Entry 3TUI (X-ray diffraction, 2.90 A resolution); this record covers chains A and C of the 4 polymer chains in the assembly.

Chain A:
Molecule: D-methionine transport system permease protein metI
Organism: Escherichia coli
UniProtKB: P31547 (METI_ECOLI); residues 1-217 here = UniProt positions 1-217
Amino-acid sequence (217 residues; each row starts with the number of its first residue):
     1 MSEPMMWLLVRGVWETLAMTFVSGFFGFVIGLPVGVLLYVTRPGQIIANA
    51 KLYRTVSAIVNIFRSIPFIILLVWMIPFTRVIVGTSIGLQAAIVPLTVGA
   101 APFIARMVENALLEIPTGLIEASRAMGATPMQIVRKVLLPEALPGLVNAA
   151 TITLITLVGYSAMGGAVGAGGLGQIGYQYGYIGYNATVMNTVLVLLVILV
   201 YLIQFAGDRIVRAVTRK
Not modelled in the structure: 217

Chain C:
Molecule: Methionine import ATP-binding protein MetN
Organism: Escherichia coli
Notes: EC 3.6.3.-
UniProtKB: P30750 (METN_ECOLI); residues 1-343 here = UniProt positions 1-343
Amino-acid sequence (366 residues; numbered -22 to 343; the number before each row is that of its first residue; numbers below 1 keep their minus sign (Met-22 is residue -22)):
   -22 MGHHHHHHHHHHSSGHIDDDDKHMIKLSNITKVFHQGTRTIQALNNVSLH
    28 VPAGQIYGVIGASGAGKSTLIRCVNLLERPTEGSVLVDGQELTTLSESEL
    78 TKARRQIGMIFQHFNLLSSRTVFGNVALPLELDNTPKDEVKRRVTELLSL
   128 VGLGDKHDSYPSNLSGGQKQRVAIARALASNPKVLLCDQATSALDPATTR
   178 SILELLKDINRRLGLTILLITHEMDVVKRICDCVAVISNGELIEQDTVSE
   228 VFSHPKTPLAQKFIQSTLHLDIPEDYQERLQAEPFTDCVPMLRLEFTGQS
   278 VDAPLLSETARRFNVNNNIISAQMDYAGGVKFGIMLTEMHGTQQDTQAAI
   328 AWLQEHHVKVEVLGYV
Not modelled in the structure: -22 to -1
Sequence notes: expression tag (-22 to 0); engineered mutation Gln166 (Glu in P30750)
Residues lining bound ligands: ADP (adenosine-5'-diphosphate): Phe11, Gln13, Ile18, Ala20, Ala39, Ser40, Gly41, Ala42, Gly43, Lys44, Ser45, Thr46, Gln166
From the paper describing this entry:
  - catalytic residues: Gln166
  - self-association interface (contacts with another copy of this molecule); pairs are residue here / residue on that copy: Ala299-Ala299, Ile297
  - conformationally variable residues (loop rearrangement, register shift): Phe273 to Ala280, Ala299, Tyr303 to Gly310

Interface between chain A and chain C:
Contacting residue pairs - 37 pairs, chain A then chain C:
  Gly118(A) - Asn92(C)  hydrogen bond (backbone-side chain)
  Leu119(A) - Asn92(C)
  Leu119(A) - Leu93(C)
  Leu119(A) - Leu94(C)  hydrophobic
  Glu121(A) - Arg49(C)  salt bridge
  Glu121(A) - Phe88(C)
  Ala122(A) - Phe88(C)  hydrophobic
  Ala122(A) - Asn92(C)
  Ala122(A) - Arg153(C)
  Arg124(A) - Leu54(C)  hydrogen bond (side chain-backbone)
  Arg124(A) - Arg81(C)  hydrogen bond (backbone-side chain)
  Ala125(A) - Asn52(C)
  Ala125(A) - Leu54(C)
  Ala125(A) - Arg81(C)
  Ala125(A) - Ile84(C)
  Met126(A) - Arg82(C)
  Met126(A) - Leu105(C)  hydrophobic
  Met126(A) - Pro106(C)  hydrophobic
  Met126(A) - Leu109(C)  hydrophobic
  Met126(A) - Arg153(C)
  Gly127(A) - Thr78(C)
  Gly127(A) - Arg81(C)
  Gly127(A) - Arg82(C)
  Ala128(A) - Leu109(C)  hydrophobic
  Gln132(A) - Leu109(C)
  Lys136(A) - Leu94(C)
  Lys136(A) - Arg97(C)
  Lys136(A) - Leu105(C)
  Lys136(A) - Glu108(C)  salt bridge
  Val137(A) - Leu94(C)  hydrophobic
  Glu141(A) - Leu94(C)
  Glu141(A) - Ser95(C)  hydrogen bond
  Glu141(A) - Ser96(C)  hydrogen bond
  Thr215(A) - Ser95(C)
  Thr215(A) - Ser96(C)
  Thr215(A) - Tyr137(C)
  Arg216(A) - Ser139(C)
Other interface residues (no listed pair), chain A (16 interface residues in all): Pro140
Other interface residues (no listed pair), chain C (24 interface residues in all): Leu53, Met86, Asp110
Interface features reported in the paper:
  - specific contacts: Glu121(A)-Arg49(C) (salt bridge)

Overview:
16 residues of chain A and 24 residues of chain C are in contact, with 5 hydrogen bonds and 2 salt bridges.
Polar pairs include Glu121(A)-Arg49(C), Lys136(A)-Glu108(C) and Gly118(A)-Asn92(C). The authors report a salt
bridge between Glu121(A) and Arg49(C). Chain C binds ADP. From the paper: the catalytic residue Gln166(C);
conformational variability at Phe273(C), Ala299(C) and Tyr303(C).
Chain A is D-methionine transport system permease protein metI and chain C is Methionine import ATP-binding
protein MetN, both from Escherichia coli; the structure, Inward facing conformations of the MetNI methionine
ABC transporter: CY5 native crystal form, was determined by X-ray diffraction, deposited together with 3TUJ
and 3TUZ.
